Entry 1JJ2 (X-ray diffraction, 2.40 A resolution); this record covers chains 0 and C of the 30 polymer chains in the assembly.

== Chain 0 ==
Molecule: 23S RRNA
Organism: Haloarcula marismortui
Sequence (2922 nucleotides; each row starts with the number of its first residue):
     2 UUGGCUACUA UGCCAGCUGG UGGAUUGCUC GGCUCAGGCG CUGAUGAAGG ACGUGCCAAG
    62 CUGCGAUAAG CCAUGGGGAG CCGCACGGAG GCGAAGAACC AUGGAUUUCC GAAUGAGAAU
   122 CUCUCUAACA AUUGCUUCGC GCAAUGAGGA ACCCCGAGAA CUGAAACAUC UCAGUAUCGG
   182 GAGGAACAGA AAACGCAAUG UGAUGUCGUU AGUAACCGCG AGUGAACGCG AUACAGCCCA
   242 AACCGAAGCC CUCACGGGCA AUGUGGUGUC AGGGCUACCU CUCAUCAGCC GACCGUCUCG
   302 ACGAAGUCUC UUGGAACAGA GCGUGAUACA GGGUGACAAC CCCGUACUCG AGACCAGUAC
   362 GACGUGCGGU AGUGCCAGAG UAGCGGGGGU UGGAUAUCCC UCGCGAAUAA CGCAGGCAUC
   422 GACUGCGAAG GCUAAACACA ACCUGAGACC GAUAGUGAAC AAGUAGUGUG AACGAACGCU
   482 GCAAAGUACC CUCAGAAGGG AGGCGAAAUA GAGCAUGAAA UCAGUUGGCG AUCGAGCGAC
   542 AGGGCAUACA AGGUCCCUCG ACGAAUGACC GACGCGCGAG CGUCCAGUAA GACUCACGGG
   602 AAGCCGAUGU UCUGUCGUAC GUUUUGAAAA ACGAGCCAGG GAGUGUGUCU GCAUGGCAAG
   662 UCUAACCGGA GUAUCCGGGG AGGCACAGGG AAACCGACAU GGCCGCAGGG CUUUGCCCGA
   722 GGGCCGCCGU CUUCAAGGGC GGGGAGCCAU GUGGACACGA CCCGAAUCCG GACGAUCUAC
   782 GCAUGGACAA GAUGAAGCGU GCCGAAAGGC ACGUGGAAGU CUGUUAGAGU UGGUGUCCUA
   842 CAAUACCCUC UCGUGAUCUA UGUGUAGGGG UGAAAGGCCC AUCGAGUCCG GCAACAGCUG
   902 GUUCCAAUCG AAACAUGUCG AAGCAUGACC UCCGCCGAGG UAGUCUGUGA GGUAGAGCGA
   962 CCGAUUGGUG UGUCCGCCUC CGAGAGGAGU CGGCACACCU GUCAAACUCC AAACUUACAG
  1022 ACGCCGUUUG ACGCGGGGAU UCCGGUGCGC GGGGUAAGCC UGUGUACCAG GAGGGGAACA
  1082 ACCCAGAGAU AGGUUAAGGU CCCCAAGUGU GGAUUAAGUG UAAUCCUCUG AAGGUGGUCU
  1142 CGAGCCCUAG ACAGCCGGGA GGUGAGCUUA GAAGCAGCUA CCCUCUAAGA AAAGCGUAAC
  1202 AGCUUACCGG CCGAGGUUUG AGGCGCCCAA AAUGAUCGGG ACUCAAAUCC ACCACCGAGA
  1262 CCUGUCCGUA CCACUCAUAC UGGUAAUCGA GUAGAUUGGC GCUCUAAUUG GAUGGAAGUA
  1322 GGGGUGAAAA CUCCUAUGGA CCGAUUAGUG ACGAAAAUCC UGGCCAUAGU AGCAGCGAUA
  1382 GUCGGGUGAG AACCCCGACG GCCUAAUGGA UAAGGGUUCC UCAGCACUGC UGAUCAGCUG
  1442 AGGGUUAGCC GGUCCUAAGU CAUACCGCAA CUCGACUAUG ACGAAAUGGG AAACGGGUUA
  1502 AUAUUCCCGU GCCACUAUGC AGUGAAAGUU GACGCCCUGG GGUCGAUCAC GCUGGGCAUU
  1562 CGCCCAGUCG AACCGUCCAA CUCCGUGGAA GCCGUAAUGG CAGGAAGCGG ACGAACGGCG
  1622 GCAUAGGGAA ACGUGAUUCA ACCUGGGGCC CAUGAAAAGA CGAGCAUAGU GUCCGUACCG
  1682 AGAACCGACA CAGGUGUCCA UGGCGGCGAA AGCCAAGGCC UGUCGGGAGC AACCAACGUU
  1742 AGGGAAUUCG GCAAGUUAGU CCCGUACCUU CGGAAGAAGG GAUGCCUGCU CCGGAACGGA
  1802 GCAGGUCGCA GUGACUCGGA AGCUCGGACU GUCUAGUAAC AACAUAGGUG ACCGCAAAUC
  1862 CGCAAGGACU CGUACGGUCA CUGAAUCCUG CCCAGUGCAG GUAUCUGAAC ACCUCGUACA
  1922 AGAGGACGAA GGACCUGUCA ACGGCGGGGG UAACUAUGAC CCUCUUAAGG UAGCGUAGUA
  1982 CCUUGCCGCA UCAGUAGCGG CUUGCAUGAA UGGAUUAACC AGAGCUUCAC UGUCCCAACG
  2042 UUGGGCCCGG UGAACUGUAC AUUCCAGUGC GGAGUCUGGA GACACCCAGG GGGAAGCGAA
  2102 GACCCUAUGG AGCUUUACUG CAGGCUGUCG CUGAGACGUG GUCGCCGAUG UGCAGCAUAG
  2162 GUAGGAGACA CUACACAGGU ACCCGCGCUA GCGGGCCACC GAGUCAACAG UGAAAUACUA
  2222 CCCGUCGGUG ACUGCGACUC UCACUCCGGG AGGAGGACAC CGAUAGCCGG GCAGUUUGAC
  2282 UGGGGCGGUA CGCGCUCGAA AAGAUAUCGA GCGCGCCCUA UGGCUAUCUC AGCCGGGACA
  2342 GAGACCCGGC GAAGAGUGCA AGAGCAAAAG AUAGCUUGAC AGUGUUCUUC CCAACGAGGA
  2402 ACGCUGACGC GAAAGCGUGG UCUAGCGAAC CAAUUAGCCU GCUUGAUGCG GGCAAUUGAU
  2462 GACAGAAAAG CUACCCUAGG GAUAACAGAG UCGUCACUCG CAAGAGCACA UAUCGACCGA
  2522 GUGGCUUGCU ACCUCGAUGU CGGUUCCCUC CAUCCUGCCC GUGCAGAAGC GGGCAAGGGU
  2582 GAGGUUGUUC GCCUAUUAAA GGAGGUCGUG AGCUGGGUUU AGACCGUCGU GAGACAGGUC
  2642 GGCUGCUAUC UACUGGGUGU GUAAUGGUGU CUGACAAGAA CGACCGUAUA GUACGAGAGG
  2702 AACUACGGUU GGUGGCCACU GGUGUACCGG UUGUUCGAGA GAGCACGUGC CGGGUAGCCA
  2762 CGCCACACGG GGUAAGAGCU GAACGCAUCU AAGCUCGAAA CCCACUUGGA AAAGAGACAC
  2822 CGCCGAGGUC CCGCGUACAA GACGCGGUCG AUAGACUCGG GGUGUGCGCG UCGAGGUAAC
  2882 GAGACGUUAA GCCCACGAGC ACUAACAGAC CAAAGCCAUC AU
Unresolved in the structure: 2-9, 126-127, 715, 971-998, 1560, 1952-1963, 2137-2236, 2339-2343, 2665-2666, 2915-2923
Construct notes: conflict C560 (U3155 in 3377779)
Ion coordination: Mg2+ site 1 near G28 (its only coordinating residue here); Na+ site 1: C40, A442, C443; Na+ site 2: G56, A59, G61; Na+ site 3 near U108 (its only coordinating residue here); Mg2+ site 2 near U115 (its only coordinating residue here); Na+ site 4: C141, G142; Na+ site 5 near U146 (its only coordinating residue here); Mg2+ site 3: C162, U2276; K+ site 1: C162, U163, U172; Mg2+ site 4: A165, A167, C168; Na+ site 6: A165, A166, A167; Mg2+ site 5: A166, G219; 62 more Na+ sites not listed; 98 more Mg2+ sites not listed; 1 more K+ sites not listed
From the paper describing this entry:
  - contacts within the chain: G77-C100, G78-A99, A80-G94, C82-A99, C82-G92, G81-C93, A95-A96 (hydrogen bond), A80-G97, G79-A98, A80-A98 (pi stacking), G81-A98, C93-A98, A1318-C1343 (hydrophobic contact)

== Chain C ==
Molecule: Ribosomal protein L4
Organism: Haloarcula marismortui
Reference sequence: P12735 (RL4_HALMA); numbering as in UniProt (aligned over 1-246)
Amino-acid sequence (246 residues; numbered 1 to 246; the number before each row is that of its first residue):
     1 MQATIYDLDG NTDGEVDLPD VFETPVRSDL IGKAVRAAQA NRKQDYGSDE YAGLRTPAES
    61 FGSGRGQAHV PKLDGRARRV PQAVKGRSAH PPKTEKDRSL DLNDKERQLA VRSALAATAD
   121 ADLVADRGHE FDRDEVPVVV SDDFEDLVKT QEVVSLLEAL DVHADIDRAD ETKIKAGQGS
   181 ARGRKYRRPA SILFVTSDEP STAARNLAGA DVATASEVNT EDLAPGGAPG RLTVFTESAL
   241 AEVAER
Ion coordination: Na+ site 1: Asp45, Thr94, Lys96; Na+ site 2: Arg55 (shared with G464(0), G475(0) of chain 0)

== Chain 0 / chain C interface ==
Contacting residue pairs (224):
  C29(0) with Gln178(C), phosphate contact
  U30(0) with Ala181(C), phosphate contact
  C34(0) with Gly47(C), hydrogen bond to the sugar; Ser48(C), sugar contact; Asp49(C), phosphate contact
  U35(0) with Asp45(C), hydrogen bond to the sugar; Tyr46(C), sugar contact; Gly47(C), sugar contact; Asp49(C), phosphate contact; Thr94(C), hydrogen bond to the phosphate
  C36(0) with Asp45(C), sugar contact; Thr94(C), phosphate contact
  G326(0) with Gln151(C), phosphate contact; Asn206(C), base contact
  A327(0) with Lys149(C), salt bridge to the phosphate; Thr150(C), sugar contact; Gln151(C), hydrogen bond to the base; Val154(C), base contact; Asn206(C), hydrogen bond to the base; Leu207(C), base contact
  U328(0) with Val148(C), sugar contact; Lys149(C), salt bridge to the phosphate; Thr150(C), hydrogen bond to the phosphate; Thr202(C), sugar contact; Arg205(C), phosphate contact
  A329(0) with Arg205(C), salt bridge to the phosphate; Asn206(C), phosphate contact
  C330(0) with Asp170(C), base contact; Arg188(C), base contact; Asn206(C), hydrogen bond to the base; Ala208(C), base contact
  G332(0) with Tyr186(C), phosphate contact
  G333(0) with Lys185(C), phosphate contact; Tyr186(C), phosphate contact
  C338(0) with Ile174(C), sugar contact
  A339(0) with Tyr186(C), hydrogen bond to the phosphate
  A347(0) with Arg205(C), hydrogen bond to the sugar
  A447(0) with Gln44(C), hydrogen bond to the sugar
  G448(0) with Gln44(C), hydrogen bond to the sugar; Arg184(C), hydrogen bond to the sugar
  A449(0) with Lys43(C), base contact; Gln44(C), hydrogen bond to the phosphate; Arg184(C), phosphate contact
  C450(0) with Tyr46(C), sugar contact; Arg182(C), salt bridge to the phosphate; Arg184(C), salt bridge to the phosphate
  C451(0) with Arg182(C), salt bridge to the phosphate
  G452(0) with Gln178(C), hydrogen bond to the sugar; Ala181(C), base contact; Arg182(C), hydrogen bond to the base
  U454(0) with Val84(C), base contact
  A455(0) with Val84(C), phosphate contact; Lys85(C), hydrogen bond to the phosphate
  U457(0) with Ser48(C), phosphate contact; Asp49(C), hydrogen bond to the phosphate; Ala52(C), phosphate contact; Arg55(C), hydrogen bond to the phosphate
  G458(0) with Tyr51(C), phosphate contact; Ala52(C), phosphate contact; Gly53(C), hydrogen bond to the phosphate; Arg55(C), salt bridge to the phosphate; Lys85(C), hydrogen bond to the phosphate
  A459(0) with Lys85(C), salt bridge to the phosphate
  C474(0) with Pro57(C), phosphate contact; Leu73(C), phosphate contact; Asp74(C), hydrogen bond to the sugar
  G475(0) with Thr56(C), hydrogen bond to the phosphate; Pro57(C), phosphate contact; Leu73(C), phosphate contact; Asp74(C), sugar contact
  A476(0) with Arg76(C), sugar contact; Arg78(C), salt bridge to the phosphate
  A477(0) with Lys85(C), salt bridge to the phosphate
  G640(0) with Val84(C), base contact
  G641(0) with Gln82(C), hydrogen bond to the base
  G642(0) with Pro81(C), sugar contact; Gln82(C), sugar contact
  A643(0) with Ala89(C), sugar contact; His90(C), phosphate contact
  G644(0) with His90(C), phosphate contact
  U645(0) with His90(C), sugar contact; Lys93(C), hydrogen bond to the base
  G646(0) with Lys93(C), hydrogen bond to the sugar; Glu95(C), sugar contact; Lys96(C), salt bridge to the phosphate
  U647(0) with Glu95(C), sugar contact; Lys96(C), phosphate contact; Asp97(C), hydrogen bond to the phosphate
  G656(0) with Arg27(C), hydrogen bond to the phosphate; Leu30(C), sugar contact; Asn103(C), base contact; Glu106(C), hydrogen bond to the base
  G657(0) with Arg27(C), salt bridge to the phosphate; Asn103(C), base contact; Lys105(C), sugar contact; Glu106(C), sugar contact
  C658(0) with Lys105(C), hydrogen bond to the sugar
  U662(0) with Lys105(C), salt bridge to the phosphate
  C663(0) with Asn103(C), phosphate contact; Lys105(C), salt bridge to the phosphate
  U664(0) with Leu102(C), phosphate contact; Asn103(C), phosphate contact; Asp104(C), hydrogen bond to the phosphate
  G670(0) with Glu217(C), hydrogen bond to the base
  A671(0) with Glu217(C), hydrogen bond to the sugar
  G672(0) with Pro200(C), base contact; Ala213(C), base contact; Thr214(C), hydrogen bond to the base; Glu217(C), base contact; Val218(C), base contact; Asn219(C), base contact; Asp222(C), hydrogen bond to the base
  A674(0) with Gln44(C), hydrogen bond to the base
  U675(0) with Ala38(C), hydrogen bond to the sugar; Asn41(C), sugar contact; Arg42(C), hydrogen bond to the sugar
  C676(0) with Ala37(C), phosphate contact; Ala38(C), phosphate contact; Asn41(C), hydrogen bond to the phosphate; Glu217(C), base contact; Asn219(C), hydrogen bond to the sugar
  C677(0) with Arg107(C), salt bridge to the phosphate; Ser216(C), hydrogen bond to the sugar; Glu217(C), sugar contact; Arg246(C), sugar contact
  G678(0) with Arg107(C), salt bridge to the phosphate; Gln108(C), hydrogen bond to the phosphate; Arg246(C), salt bridge to the phosphate
  C749(0) with Asn103(C), hydrogen bond to the sugar
  A750(0) with Lys33(C), sugar contact; Asp101(C), hydrogen bond to the sugar; Asn103(C), sugar contact
  U751(0) with Leu100(C), phosphate contact; Asp101(C), hydrogen bond to the phosphate
  C762(0) with His90(C), hydrogen bond to the sugar
  C763(0) with Arg87(C), phosphate contact; His90(C), salt bridge to the phosphate
  C764(0) with Val80(C), phosphate contact; Pro81(C), sugar contact; Gln82(C), hydrogen bond to the sugar; Arg87(C), salt bridge to the phosphate
  G765(0) with Ser60(C), phosphate contact; His69(C), hydrogen bond to the sugar; Pro71(C), phosphate contact; Val80(C), phosphate contact
  A766(0) with Ser60(C), hydrogen bond to the phosphate; Gly62(C), phosphate contact; His69(C), sugar contact
  A767(0) with Gly62(C), phosphate contact
  C890(0) with Pro57(C), phosphate contact
  G891(0) with Pro57(C), phosphate contact
  A894(0) with Leu54(C), base contact; Arg87(C), hydrogen bond to the base
  C1305(0) with Gly177(C), phosphate contact; Gln178(C), hydrogen bond to the phosphate; Gly179(C), phosphate contact; Arg184(C), hydrogen bond to the phosphate
  U1306(0) with Lys43(C), sugar contact; Lys175(C), salt bridge to the phosphate; Gly179(C), phosphate contact; Arg184(C), salt bridge to the phosphate
  A1307(0) with Gln39(C), hydrogen bond to the sugar; Lys175(C), salt bridge to the phosphate; Gly226(C), sugar contact
  A1308(0) with Arg127(C), hydrogen bond to the phosphate; Arg187(C), salt bridge to the phosphate; Pro225(C), sugar contact; Gly226(C), sugar contact; Ala228(C), sugar contact
  U1309(0) with Arg127(C), salt bridge to the phosphate; Arg168(C), salt bridge to the phosphate; Arg187(C), salt bridge to the phosphate; Pro189(C), phosphate contact; Ala190(C), hydrogen bond to the phosphate
  U1310(0) with Gly128(C), phosphate contact; Arg168(C), salt bridge to the phosphate; Lys173(C), base contact; Arg187(C), base contact
  G1311(0) with Lys173(C), base contact
  C1342(0) with Ile174(C), hydrogen bond to the base
  C1343(0) with Ile174(C), hydrogen bond to the base; Lys175(C), phosphate contact; Ala176(C), phosphate contact; Gly177(C), hydrogen bond to the phosphate
  G1344(0) with Lys173(C), hydrogen bond to the base; Ala176(C), phosphate contact
  A1345(0) with Lys173(C), base contact
  A1348(0) with Arg36(C), hydrogen bond to the sugar
  G1349(0) with Arg36(C), salt bridge to the phosphate
  G1351(0) with Tyr46(C), sugar contact; Lys96(C), salt bridge to the phosphate
  A1352(0) with Tyr46(C), hydrogen bond to the phosphate; Ser48(C), base contact; Ser88(C), hydrogen bond to the base; His90(C), sugar contact; Pro91(C), sugar contact; Pro92(C), base contact
  A1358(0) with Gln82(C), base contact
  U1359(0) with Ser63(C), base contact; Gly66(C), base contact; Gln67(C), hydrogen bond to the base; Ala68(C), base contact; His69(C), hydrogen bond to the base
  C1360(0) with Ala68(C), phosphate contact; Val70(C), sugar contact; Gln82(C), hydrogen bond to the sugar
  C1361(0) with Ala68(C), phosphate contact; Val70(C), sugar contact; Ala77(C), phosphate contact; Gln82(C), sugar contact; Ala83(C), sugar contact; Val84(C), hydrogen bond to the sugar
  U1362(0) with Arg76(C), hydrogen bond to the phosphate; Ala77(C), hydrogen bond to the phosphate; Val84(C), sugar contact
  G1363(0) with Arg76(C), salt bridge to the phosphate
  A2100(0) with Gly64(C), sugar contact; Arg65(C), phosphate contact; Gly66(C), phosphate contact
  A2101(0) with Ser63(C), sugar contact; Gly64(C), hydrogen bond to the phosphate; Arg65(C), phosphate contact; Gly66(C), hydrogen bond to the phosphate
  A2479(0) with Ser63(C), phosphate contact
Also at the interface, not in a pair above, chain 0 (96 interface residues in all): C348, G456, G467, G680, G752, G760, A761, G892
Also at the interface, not in a pair above, chain C (120 interface residues in all): Asp29, Ala40, Phe61, Lys72, Gly75, Leu109, Val111, Thr172, Ser180, Gly183, Ala203, Val212, Glu221

== Summary ==
Chain 0 and chain C form an interface of 96 and 120 residues respectively, with 69 hydrogen bonds and 30 salt
bridges. Among the polar pairs are A327(0)-Gln151(C), A327(0)-Asn206(C) and C330(0)-Asn206(C). C40(0), A442(0)
and C443(0) form the Na+ site 1. From the paper: contacts within the chain involving G77(0), C100(0) and
G78(0) among others.
Here chain 0 is 23S RRNA and chain C is Ribosomal protein L4, both from Haloarcula marismortui. Entry 1JJ2
(Fully Refined Crystal Structure of the Haloarcula marismortui Large Ribosomal Subunit at 2.4 Angstrom
Resolution) was determined by X-ray diffraction.
